PDB entry 6VE0 | X-ray diffraction, 3.15 A resolution | chain A

== Chain A ==
Protein: 3-methyl-L-tyrosine peroxygenase
From: Streptomyces lavendulae
Notes: EC 1.11.2.5
UniProt: B0CN28 (SFMD_STRLA); residue numbers follow UniProt; this construct covers 1-365
Amino-acid sequence (365 residues; numbered 1 to 365; the number before each row is that of its first residue):
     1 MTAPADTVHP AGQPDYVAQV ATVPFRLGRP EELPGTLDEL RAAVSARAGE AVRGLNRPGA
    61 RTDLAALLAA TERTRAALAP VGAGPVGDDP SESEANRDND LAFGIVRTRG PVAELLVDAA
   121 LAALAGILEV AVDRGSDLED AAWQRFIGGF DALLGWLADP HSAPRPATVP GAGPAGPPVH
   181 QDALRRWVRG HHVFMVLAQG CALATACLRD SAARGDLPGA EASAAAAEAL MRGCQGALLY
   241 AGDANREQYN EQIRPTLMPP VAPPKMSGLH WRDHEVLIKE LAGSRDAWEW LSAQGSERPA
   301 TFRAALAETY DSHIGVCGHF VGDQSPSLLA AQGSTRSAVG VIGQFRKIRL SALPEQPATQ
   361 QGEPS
Not modelled in the structure: 1-17, 321-365
Curated features (UniProtKB/Swiss-Prot):
  - binding site (heme): His313 to Cys317
Covalently attached groups: heme c (HEC) linked to Cys317
Ion coordination: heme c Fe: His274, His313
Ligand contacts: heme c (HEC): His191, Phe194, Ala198, Met231, Cys234, Leu238, Met266, Gly268, Leu269, Trp271, His274, Leu277, Ile278, Leu281, Leu306, Thr309, Tyr310, His313, Val316, His319, Phe320
Reported in the primary citation:
  - conformationally variable residues (loop rearrangement, side-chain flip): Ser267 to Trp271, His274
  - contacts within the chain: Leu269-His274 (backbone contact)
  - mutagenesis - H274A, H274N, H274Q, H313A, H313N, H313Q: decreased expression

== Summary ==
Heme c is covalently linked to Cys317. His274 and His313 coordinate a heme c Fe ion. From UniProt: 5
heme-binding residues. The paper reports that H274A, H274N and H274Q, among others, reduce expression;
conformational variability at Ser267 and His274; 6 substitutions were tested in all.
Chain A is 3-methyl-L-tyrosine peroxygenase (Streptomyces lavendulae); the structure, Crystal structure of
reduced SfmD by soaking with sodium hydrosulfite, was determined by X-ray diffraction (same publication as
6VDP, 6VDQ and 6VDZ).
